PDB entry 4ZSQ | X-ray diffraction, 2.30 A resolution | chain A

[Chain A]
Protein: Beta-secretase 1
From: Homo sapiens
Notes: EC 3.4.23.46
Reference sequence: P56817 (BACE1_HUMAN); residues -47 to 393 here correspond to UniProt positions 14-454 (UniProt number = residue number + 61)
Amino-acid sequence (442 residues; numbered -48 to 393; the number before each row is that of its first residue; numbers below 1 keep their minus sign (Met-48 is residue -48)):
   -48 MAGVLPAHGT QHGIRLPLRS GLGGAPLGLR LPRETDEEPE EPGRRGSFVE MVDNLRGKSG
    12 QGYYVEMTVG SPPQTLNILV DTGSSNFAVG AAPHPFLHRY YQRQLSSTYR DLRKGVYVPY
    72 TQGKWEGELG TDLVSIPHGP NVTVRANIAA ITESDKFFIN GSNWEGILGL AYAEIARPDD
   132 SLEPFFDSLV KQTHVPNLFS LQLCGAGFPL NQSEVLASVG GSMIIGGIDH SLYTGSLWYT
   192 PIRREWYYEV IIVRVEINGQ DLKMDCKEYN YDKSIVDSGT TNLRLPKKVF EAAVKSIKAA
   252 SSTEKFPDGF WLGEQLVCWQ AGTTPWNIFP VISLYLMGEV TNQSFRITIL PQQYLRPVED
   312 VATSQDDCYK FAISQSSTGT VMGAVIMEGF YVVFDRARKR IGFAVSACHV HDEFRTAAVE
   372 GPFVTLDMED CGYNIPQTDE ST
Not modelled in the structure: -48 to -4, 386-393
Differences from the reference sequence: initiating methionine (-48)
Cystine bridges: Cys155-Cys359, Cys217-Cys382, Cys269-Cys319
Small-molecule neighbours: 4RX (N-[(4S,4aS,6S,8aR)-10-aminohexahydro-3H-4,8a-(epithiomethenoazeno)isochromen-6(1H)-yl]-3-chlorobenzamide): Ser10, Gly11, Gln12, Gly13, Leu30, Asp32, Gly34, Ser35, Tyr71, Phe108, Ile110, Trp115, Ile118, Asp228, Ser229, Gly230, Thr231, Thr232
Curated features (UniProtKB/Swiss-Prot):
  - active site: Asp32, Asp228
  - modified residue (N6-acetyllysine): Lys65, Lys214, Lys218, Lys224, Lys238, Lys239, Lys246
  - glycosylation (N-linked (GlcNAc...) asparagine): Asn92, Asn111, Asn162, Asn293

[Summary]
Ligands of chain A: compound 4RX. Curated annotation (UniProt) lists active-site residues Asp32 and Asp228.
Chain A is Beta-secretase 1 (Homo sapiens); the structure, BACE crystal structure with tricyclic aminothiazine
inhibitor, was determined by X-ray diffraction together with 4ZSM, 4ZSP and 4ZSR from the same study.
